PDB entry 8WYD | electron microscopy, 2.56 A resolution | chains A and D of the 6 polymer chains in the assembly

[Chain A (and D)]
Name: SIR2 family protein
Source organism: Bacillus subtilis
Notes: chain D of this document is another copy of the same molecule, construct and numbering; everything in this record applies to it too
Sequence (1005 residues; numbered 1 to 1005; the number before each row is that of its first residue):
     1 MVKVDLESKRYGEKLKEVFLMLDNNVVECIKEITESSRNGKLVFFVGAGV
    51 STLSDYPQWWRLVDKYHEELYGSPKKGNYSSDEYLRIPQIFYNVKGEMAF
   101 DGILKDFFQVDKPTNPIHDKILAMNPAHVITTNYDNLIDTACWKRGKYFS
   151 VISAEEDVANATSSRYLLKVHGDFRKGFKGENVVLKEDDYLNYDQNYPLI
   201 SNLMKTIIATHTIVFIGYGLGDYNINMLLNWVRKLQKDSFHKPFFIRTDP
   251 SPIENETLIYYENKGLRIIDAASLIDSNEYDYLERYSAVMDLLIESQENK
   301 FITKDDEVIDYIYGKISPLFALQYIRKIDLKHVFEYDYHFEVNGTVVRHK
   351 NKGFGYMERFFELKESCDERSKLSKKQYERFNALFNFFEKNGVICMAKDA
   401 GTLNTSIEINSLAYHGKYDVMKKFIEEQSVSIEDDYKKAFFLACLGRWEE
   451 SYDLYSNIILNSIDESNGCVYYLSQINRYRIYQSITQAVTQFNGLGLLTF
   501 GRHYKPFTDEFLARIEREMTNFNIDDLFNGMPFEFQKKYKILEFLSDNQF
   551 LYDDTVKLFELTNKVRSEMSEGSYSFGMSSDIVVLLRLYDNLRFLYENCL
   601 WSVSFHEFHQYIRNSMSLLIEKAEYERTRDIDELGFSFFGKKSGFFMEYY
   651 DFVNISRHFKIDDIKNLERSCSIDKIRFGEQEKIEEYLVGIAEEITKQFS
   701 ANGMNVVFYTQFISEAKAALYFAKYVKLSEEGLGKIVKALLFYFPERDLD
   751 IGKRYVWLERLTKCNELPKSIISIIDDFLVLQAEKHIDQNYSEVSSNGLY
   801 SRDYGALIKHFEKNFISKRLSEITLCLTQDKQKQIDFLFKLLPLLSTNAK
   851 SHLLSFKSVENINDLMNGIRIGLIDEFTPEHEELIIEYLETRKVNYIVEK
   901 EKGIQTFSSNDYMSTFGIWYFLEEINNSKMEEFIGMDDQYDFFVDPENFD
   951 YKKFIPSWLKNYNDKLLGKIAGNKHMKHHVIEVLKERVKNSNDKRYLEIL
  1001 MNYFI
Disordered / not traced: 1-13, 75-78, 463-467, 630-644, 701-702, 898-910 (chain D: 1-7, 75-78, 464-466, 496-500, 566-578, 637-643, 898-910)
From the paper describing this entry:
  - self-association interface (contacts with another copy of this molecule); pairs are residue here / residue on that copy: Y71-T257 (hydrogen bond), D188-R233 (hydrogen bond), Y71, D188, N202, T206, R233, T257, H606, Q610, R613
  - mutagenesis - W59A, N133A, D135A, H171A, Y282A: decreased catalytic activity
  - mutagenesis - T52A, W60A, D188A, T248A: unchanged growth
  - mutagenesis - T52A, W60A, T248A: unchanged catalytic activity
  - mutagenesis - Y282A: decreased growth
  - catalytic residues: H171 (citing earlier work)
  - catalytic residues: N133

[Chain A / chain D interface]
Contacting residue pairs (33):
  L70(A) - E256(D)
  Y71(A) - E254(D)
  Y71(A) - T257(D)  hydrogen bond
  S80(A) - S81(D)
  S81(A) - S81(D)
  S81(A) - D82(D)
  D82(A) - G221(D)
  R86(A) - G221(D)
  R86(A) - N226(D)
  R86(A) - Y261(D)
  Q89(A) - Y260(D)
  I90(A) - Y260(D)  hydrophobic
  N93(A) - Y260(D)
  V94(A) - E256(D)
  K95(A) - E256(D)
  E187(A) - Y260(D)
  D188(A) - R233(D)  salt bridge
  L191(A) - N230(D)
  G221(A) - R86(D)
  N226(A) - R86(D)  hydrogen bond
  N230(A) - L191(D)
  R233(A) - D188(D)  salt bridge
  R233(A) - L191(D)
  E254(A) - Y71(D)
  E256(A) - L70(D)
  E256(A) - V94(D)
  E256(A) - K95(D)  salt bridge
  T257(A) - Y71(D)  hydrogen bond
  Y260(A) - Q89(D)
  Y260(A) - I90(D)  hydrophobic
  Y260(A) - N93(D)
  Y260(A) - E187(D)
  Y261(A) - R86(D)
Also at the interface, not in a pair above, chain A (25 interface residues in all): N192, I259
Also at the interface, not in a pair above, chain D (26 interface residues in all): S80, N192, I259, K264

[In short]
25 residues of chain A face 26 of chain D across their interface, with 3 hydrogen bonds and 3 salt bridges.
Polar contacts include D188(A)-R233(D), E256(A)-K95(D) and Y71(A)-T257(D). The paper reports catalytic
residues H171(A) and N133(A); W59A, N133A and D135A of chain A, among others, reduce catalytic activity; 9
substitutions were tested in all.
Chain A and chain D are both SIR2 family protein (Bacillus subtilis); the structure, Cryo-EM structure of
DSR2-DSAD1 complex, was determined by electron microscopy together with 8WYA, 8WYB, 8WYC, 8WYE and 8WYF from
the same study.
